PDB entry 8UA8 | electron microscopy, 3.70 A resolution | chains M and N of the 17 polymer chains in the assembly

== Chain M ==
Name: Glycoprotein E1
Organism: Semliki Forest virus
UniProt: A0A0F6PP03 (A0A0F6PP03_SFV); residues 1-438 here correspond to UniProt positions 816-1253 (UniProt number = residue number + 815)
Chain sequence (438 residues; numbered 1 to 438; the number before each row is that of its first residue):
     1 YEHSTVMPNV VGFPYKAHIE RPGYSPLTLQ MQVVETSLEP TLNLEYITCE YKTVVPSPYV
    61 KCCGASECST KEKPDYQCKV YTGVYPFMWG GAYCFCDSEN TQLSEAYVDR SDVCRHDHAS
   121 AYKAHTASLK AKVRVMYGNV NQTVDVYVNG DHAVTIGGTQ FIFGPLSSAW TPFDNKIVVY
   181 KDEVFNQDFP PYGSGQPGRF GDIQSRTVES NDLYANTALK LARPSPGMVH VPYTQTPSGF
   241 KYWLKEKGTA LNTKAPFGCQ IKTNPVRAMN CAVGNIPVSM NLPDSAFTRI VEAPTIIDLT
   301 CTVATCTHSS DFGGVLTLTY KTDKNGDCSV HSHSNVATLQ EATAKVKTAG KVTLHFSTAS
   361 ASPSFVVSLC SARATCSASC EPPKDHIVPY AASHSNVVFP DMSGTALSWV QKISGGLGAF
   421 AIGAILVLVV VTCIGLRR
Not modelled in the structure: 438
Disulfides: C49-C114, C63-C96, C259-C271, C301-C376, C306-C380, C328-C370
Glycans and other covalent adducts: N-acetylglucosamine (NAG) linked to N141

== Chain N ==
Name: Glycoprotein E2
Organism: Semliki Forest virus
UniProt: A0A0E3T652 (A0A0E3T652_SFV); residues 6-422 here correspond to UniProt positions 339-755 (UniProt number = residue number + 333)
Chain sequence (417 residues; each row starts with the number of its first residue):
     6 FNVYKATRPY IAYCADCGAG HSCHSPVAIE AVRSEATDGM LKIQFSAQIG IDKSDNHDYT
    66 KIRYADGHAI ENAVRSSLKV ATSGDCFVHG TMGHFILAKC PPGEFLQVSI QDTRNAVRAC
   126 RIQYHHDPQP VGREKFTIRP HYGKEIPCTT YQQTTAKTVE EIDMHMPPDT PDRTLLSQQS
   186 GNVKITVGGK KVKYNCTCGT GNVGTTNSDM TINTCLIEQC HVSVTDHKKW QFNSPFVPRA
   246 DEPARKGKVH IPFPLDNITC RVPMAREPTV IHGKREVTLH LHPDHPTLFS YRTLGEDPQY
   306 HEEWVTAAVE RTIPVPVDGM EYHWGNNDPV RLWSQLTTEG KPHGWPHQIV QYYYGLYPAA
   366 TVSAVVGMSL LALISIFASC YMLVAARSKC LTPYALTPGA AVPWTLGILC CAPRAHA
Not modelled in the structure: 419-422
Disulfides: C19-C125, C22-C28, C91-C105, C153-C265, C201-C225, C203-C220
Glycans and other covalent adducts: N-acetylglucosamine (NAG) linked to N200, N262

== Chain M / chain N interface ==
Residue-residue contacts (123):
  P56(M) - N238(N)
  S57(M) - H170(N)  hydrogen bond
  S57(M) - N238(N)  hydrogen bond (backbone-side chain)
  S57(M) - S239(N)
  S57(M) - V242(N)
  S57(M) - P243(N)
  S57(M) - R244(N)  hydrogen bond (backbone-side chain)
  P58(M) - P240(N)
  P58(M) - V242(N)
  P58(M) - P243(N)
  P58(M) - R244(N)  hydrogen bond (backbone-backbone)
  Y59(M) - R244(N)
  Y59(M) - A245(N)
  Y59(M) - D246(N)
  Y59(M) - E247(N)
  V60(M) - P243(N)  hydrophobic
  S66(M) - E247(N)
  F87(M) - H29(N)
  M88(M) - H29(N)
  M88(M) - P173(N)  hydrophobic
  M88(M) - D174(N)
  M88(M) - T175(N)
  M88(M) - P176(N)
  M88(M) - P243(N)
  W89(M) - I16(N)
  W89(M) - H29(N)  hydrogen bond (backbone-side chain)
  W89(M) - G72(N)
  W89(M) - H73(N)
  W89(M) - T175(N)  hydrogen bond
  G90(M) - P176(N)
  G90(M) - D177(N)
  G91(M) - P176(N)  hydrogen bond (backbone-backbone)
  A92(M) - P176(N)
  A92(M) - H226(N)
  Y93(M) - P173(N)
  Y93(M) - D174(N)
  Y93(M) - P176(N)  hydrophobic
  Y93(M) - H226(N)
  Y93(M) - P243(N)  hydrophobic
  Y93(M) - R244(N)
  F95(M) - N200(N)
  F95(M) - T202(N)
  F95(M) - Q224(N)
  F95(M) - C225(N)
  F95(M) - H226(N)
  E105(M) - R244(N)  salt bridge
  D112(M) - E165(N)
  V113(M) - E40(N)
  V113(M) - L260(N)  hydrophobic
  H116(M) - L260(N)
  M228(M) - Y18(N)
  V229(M) - F241(N)
  H230(M) - P240(N)
  H230(M) - F241(N)
  V231(M) - P240(N)  hydrophobic
  T249(M) - E307(N)
  N252(M) - R297(N)
  T253(M) - R297(N)
  T253(M) - E307(N)
  K254(M) - R297(N)
  K254(M) - P303(N)
  K254(M) - Y305(N)
  A255(M) - R297(N)
  P256(M) - G300(N)
  P256(M) - E301(N)
  F257(M) - G300(N)  hydrogen bond (backbone-backbone)
  F257(M) - E301(N)
  G258(M) - R297(N)
  G258(M) - L299(N)
  G258(M) - R336(N)  hydrogen bond (backbone-side chain)
  C259(M) - R297(N)  hydrogen bond (backbone-side chain)
  Q260(M) - R336(N)
  H308(M) - L341(N)
  H308(M) - Y357(N)  hydrogen bond
  S309(M) - Q340(N)
  S310(M) - Q340(N)  hydrogen bond (backbone-side chain)
  A361(M) - P347(N)  hydrophobic
  A361(M) - H348(N)  hydrogen bond (backbone-side chain)
  A361(M) - Y357(N)
  A361(M) - Y358(N)
  S379(M) - H348(N)  hydrogen bond
  C380(M) - P347(N)
  C380(M) - H348(N)
  P382(M) - P347(N)
  P383(M) - T342(N)
  K384(M) - T342(N)
  D385(M) - Q340(N)
  D385(M) - T342(N)
  H386(M) - G278(N)  hydrogen bond (side chain-backbone)
  H386(M) - K279(N)  hydrogen bond (side chain-backbone)
  H386(M) - S339(N)
  H386(M) - Q340(N)  hydrogen bond (backbone-backbone)
  H386(M) - T342(N)
  I387(M) - H277(N)
  I387(M) - G278(N)
  I387(M) - V282(N)  hydrophobic
  I387(M) - V320(N)  hydrophobic
  I387(M) - L337(N)  hydrophobic
  I387(M) - W338(N)
  V388(M) - L337(N)
  V388(M) - W338(N)  hydrogen bond (backbone-backbone)
  V388(M) - Q340(N)
  P389(M) - R336(N)
  P389(M) - W338(N)
  Y390(M) - W338(N)
  A391(M) - W338(N)
  N396(M) - V322(N)
  V398(M) - L361(N)  hydrophobic
  P400(M) - Y358(N)
  T405(M) - H348(N)
  A406(M) - I354(N)  hydrophobic
  W409(M) - P351(N)  hydrophobic
  L417(M) - A377(N)  hydrophobic
  L417(M) - S380(N)
  L417(M) - I381(N)  hydrophobic
  F420(M) - S384(N)
  A424(M) - S384(N)
  A424(M) - M387(N)  hydrophobic
  A424(M) - L388(N)  hydrophobic
  I425(M) - M387(N)  hydrophobic
  L428(M) - M387(N)  hydrophobic
  V431(M) - A391(N)
  V431(M) - K394(N)
Interface residues without a listed pair, chain M (69 interface residues in all): V55, R115, G248, A250, A359, E381, H394, A421, V427
Interface residues without a listed pair, chain N (71 interface residues in all): V164, R178, E281, T298, T343, Y362, C395

== In short ==
Chain M and chain N form an interface of 69 and 71 residues respectively, with 18 hydrogen bonds and 1 salt
bridge. Polar pairs include E105(M)-R244(N), S57(M)-H170(N) and S57(M)-N238(N). Covalently linked
N-acetylglucosamine: at N141(M). N-acetylglucosamine is covalently linked to N200(N) and N262(N).
Chain M is Glycoprotein E1 and chain N is Glycoprotein E2, both from Semliki Forest virus; the structure,
Structure of Semliki Forest virus VLP in complex with VLDLR LA2, was determined by electron microscopy (same
publication as 8UA9).
